8OXS - chains A and H of the 6 polymer chains in the assembly; structure by X-ray diffraction, 1.60 A resolution.

== Chain A ==
Protein: Cholera enterotoxin subunit A
Source organism: Vibrio cholerae O1
UniProt: P01555 (CHTA_VIBCH); residues 1-240 here correspond to UniProt positions 19-258 (UniProt number = residue number + 18)
Amino-acid sequence (240 residues; each row starts with the number of its first residue):
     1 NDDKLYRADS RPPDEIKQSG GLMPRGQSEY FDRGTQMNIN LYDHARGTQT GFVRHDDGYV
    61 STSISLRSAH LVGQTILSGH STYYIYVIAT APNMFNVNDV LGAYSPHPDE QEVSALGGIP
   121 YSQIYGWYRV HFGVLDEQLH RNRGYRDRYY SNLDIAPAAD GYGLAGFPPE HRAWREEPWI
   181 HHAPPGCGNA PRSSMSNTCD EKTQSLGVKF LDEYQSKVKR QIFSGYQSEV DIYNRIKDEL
Unresolved in the structure: 190-193, 236-240
Disulfides: Cys187-Cys199
Construct notes: engineered mutation Glu229 (Asp247 in P01555), Val230 (Ile248 in P01555), Ile232 (Thr250 in P01555), Tyr233 (His251 in P01555)
Bound ions: Na+: Asn1, Thr90, Tyr150, Leu153
UniProt features mapped onto this chain:
  - active site: Glu112
  - binding site (NAD(+)): Arg7 to Ser10, Met23 to Arg25

== Chain H ==
Protein: Cholera enterotoxin subunit B
Source organism: Vibrio cholerae O1
UniProt: P01556 (CHTB_VIBCH); residues 1-103 here correspond to UniProt positions 22-124 (UniProt number = residue number + 21)
Amino-acid sequence (103 residues; each row starts with the number of its first residue):
     1 TPQNITDLCA EYHNTQIHTL NDKIFSYTES LAGKREMAII TFKNGATFQV EVPGSQHIDS
    61 QKKAIERMKD TLRIAYLTEA KVEKLCVWNN KTPHAIAAIS MAN
Disulfides: Cys9-Cys86
Construct notes: engineered mutation His18 (Tyr39 in P01556), Thr47 (Ile68 in P01556)
Ligand contacts: beta-D-galactopyranose / alpha-D-galactopyranose: Asn14, Glu51, Gln56, His57, Gln61, Trp88, Asn90, Lys91

== Interface between chain A and chain H ==
Pairs across the interface (13; chain A residue first):
  Lys17(A) - Glu79(H)  hydrogen bond (side chain-backbone)
  Gln18(A) - Asn103(H)
  Tyr121(A) - Glu79(H)  hydrogen bond
  Arg143(A) - Tyr76(H)  hydrogen bond (side chain-backbone)
  Arg143(A) - Leu77(H)  hydrogen bond (side chain-backbone)
  Arg143(A) - Glu79(H)  salt bridge
  Gly144(A) - Glu79(H)
  Gly225(A) - Ile74(H)
  Tyr226(A) - Ile74(H)  hydrophobic
  Tyr226(A) - Thr78(H)
  Ser228(A) - Asp70(H)
  Ser228(A) - Arg73(H)
  Asn234(A) - Lys63(H)
Interface residues without a listed pair, chain A (11 interface residues in all): Asn142, Gln227
Interface residues without a listed pair, chain H (10 interface residues in all): Ile24

== In short ==
11 residues of chain A face 10 of chain H across their interface, with 4 hydrogen bonds and 1 salt bridge.
Among the polar pairs are Arg143(A)-Glu79(H), Lys17(A)-Glu79(H) and Tyr121(A)-Glu79(H). Chain H binds
beta-D-galactopyranose / alpha-D-galactopyranose.
Chain A is Cholera enterotoxin subunit A and chain H is Cholera enterotoxin subunit B, both from Vibrio
cholerae O1; the structure, Cholera holotoxin variant (chimera with E. coli heat-labile enterotoxin, 4
C-terminal substitutions), was determined by X-ray diffraction.
